1RIT - chains A and B of the 4 polymer chains in the assembly; structure by X-ray diffraction, 2.85 A resolution.

== Chain A (and B) ==
Protein: Galactose-binding lectin
Source organism: Arachis hypogaea
Notes: chain B of this document is another copy of the same molecule, construct and numbering; everything in this record applies to it too
UniProt: P02872 (LECG_ARAHY); residues 1-236 here correspond to UniProt positions 24-259 (UniProt number = residue number + 23)
Amino-acid sequence (236 residues; each row starts with the number of its first residue):
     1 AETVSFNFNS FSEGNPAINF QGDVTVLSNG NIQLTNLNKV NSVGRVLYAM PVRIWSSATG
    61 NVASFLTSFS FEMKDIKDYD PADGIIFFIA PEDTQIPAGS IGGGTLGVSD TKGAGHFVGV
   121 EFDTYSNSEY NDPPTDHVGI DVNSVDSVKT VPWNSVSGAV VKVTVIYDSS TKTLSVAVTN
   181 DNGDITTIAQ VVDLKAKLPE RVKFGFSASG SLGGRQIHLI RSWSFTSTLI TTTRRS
Not modelled in the structure: 233-236
Curated features (UniProtKB/Swiss-Prot):
  - binding site (Mn(2+)): E121, D123, D132, H137
  - binding site (Ca(2+)): D123, Y125, N127, D132
Metal / ion sites: Ca2+: D123, Y125, N127, D132; Mn2+ near H137 (its only coordinating residue here)
Small-molecule neighbours:
  - SFP (5,10,15,20-tetrakis(4-sulpfonatophenyl)-21h,23H-porphine), molecule 1: T25, L27, N29, N31, Q33, L37, N38, E72, K74, D75, I76, K77, Y79, I217, L219, R221
  - SFP, molecule 2: N38, V40, N41, Y79, L212, R215
  - SFP, molecule 3: V40, N41, G99, S100, I101, L212

== Interface between chain A and chain B ==
Contacting residue pairs (26):
  E2(A) - S12(B)  hydrogen bond
  E2(A) - N15(B)
  S5(A) - S5(B)
  S12(A) - E2(B)  hydrogen bond
  S12(A) - R53(B)
  E13(A) - R53(B)  hydrogen bond (backbone-side chain)
  G14(A) - R53(B)
  G14(A) - R201(B)  hydrogen bond (backbone-side chain)
  N15(A) - E2(B)
  N15(A) - R53(B)
  P16(A) - P51(B)
  P16(A) - R53(B)
  P16(A) - R201(B)
  A17(A) - M50(B)  hydrophobic
  Y48(A) - M50(B)
  M50(A) - A17(B)  hydrophobic
  M50(A) - Y48(B)
  M50(A) - M50(B)  hydrophobic
  P51(A) - P16(B)
  R53(A) - S12(B)
  R53(A) - E13(B)  hydrogen bond (side chain-backbone)
  R53(A) - G14(B)
  R53(A) - N15(B)
  R53(A) - P16(B)
  R201(A) - G14(B)  hydrogen bond (side chain-backbone)
  R201(A) - P16(B)
Other interface residues (no listed pair), chain A (15 interface residues in all): A49, V52
Other interface residues (no listed pair), chain B (15 interface residues in all): A49, V52

== In short ==
Chain A and chain B each contribute 15 residues to their interface; the contacts include 6 hydrogen bonds.
Polar pairs include E2(A)-S12(B), E13(A)-R53(B) and G14(A)-R201(B). Ligands of chain A: 3 copies of compound
SFP.
Both chains are Galactose-binding lectin (Arachis hypogaea). Entry 1RIT (Crystal structure of Peanut lectin in
complex with meso-tetrasulphonatophenylporphyrin and lactose) was determined by X-ray diffraction (same
publication as 1RIR).
